PDB entry 8XRV | X-ray diffraction, 2.40 A resolution | chains A and B

== Chain A (and B) ==
Name: GH3 enzyme CcBgl3B
Notes: chain B of this document is another copy of the same molecule, construct and numbering; everything in this record applies to it too
Amino-acid sequence (768 residues; row label = number of the first residue in the row; numbers below 1 keep their minus sign (Gly-2 is residue -2)):
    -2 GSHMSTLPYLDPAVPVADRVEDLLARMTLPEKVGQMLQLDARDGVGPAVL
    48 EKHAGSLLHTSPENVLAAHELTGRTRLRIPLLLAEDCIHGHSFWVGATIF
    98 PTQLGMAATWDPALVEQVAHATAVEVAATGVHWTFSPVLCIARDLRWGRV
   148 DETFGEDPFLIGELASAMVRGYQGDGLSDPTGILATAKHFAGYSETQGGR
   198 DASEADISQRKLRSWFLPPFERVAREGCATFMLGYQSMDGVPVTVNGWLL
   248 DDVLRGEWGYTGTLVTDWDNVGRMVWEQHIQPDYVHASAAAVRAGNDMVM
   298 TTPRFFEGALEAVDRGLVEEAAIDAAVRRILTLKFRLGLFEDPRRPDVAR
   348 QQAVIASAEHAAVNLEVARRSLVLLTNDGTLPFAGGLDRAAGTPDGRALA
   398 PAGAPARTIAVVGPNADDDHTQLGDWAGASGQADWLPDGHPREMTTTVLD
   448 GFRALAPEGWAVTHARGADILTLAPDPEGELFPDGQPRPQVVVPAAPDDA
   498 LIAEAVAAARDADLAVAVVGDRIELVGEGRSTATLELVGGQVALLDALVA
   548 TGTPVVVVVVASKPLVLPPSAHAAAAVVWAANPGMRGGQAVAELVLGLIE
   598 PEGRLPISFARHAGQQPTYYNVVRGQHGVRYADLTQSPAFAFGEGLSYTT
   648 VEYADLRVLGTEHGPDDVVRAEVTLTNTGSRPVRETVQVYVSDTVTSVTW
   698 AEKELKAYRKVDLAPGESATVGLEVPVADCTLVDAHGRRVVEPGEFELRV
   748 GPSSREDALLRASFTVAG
Not modelled in the structure: -2 to 2, 388-389, 476-486, 765 (chain B: -2 to 2, 388-391, 474-486)
Bound ions: Ca2+: Asp690, Val692
Residues lining bound ligands: beta-D-glucopyranose (BGC): Leu55, His56, Asp83, Phe132, Arg146, Lys185, His186, Met229, Tyr232, Asp264, Trp265, Met297, Trp423, Glu525

== Interface between chain A and chain B ==
Pairs across the interface (118):
  Arg143(A) with Gly611(B), hydrogen bond (side chain-backbone); Gln613(B), hydrogen bond (side chain-backbone); Tyr628(B)
  Gln194(A) with Tyr616(B)
  Gly195(A) with Gln613(B); Pro614(B); Tyr628(B), hydrogen bond (backbone-side chain)
  Arg197(A) with Gln612(B), hydrogen bond (side chain-backbone); Gln613(B); Pro614(B), hydrogen bond (side chain-backbone); Gln623(B); Tyr628(B), hydrogen bond; Gln633(B)
  Asp198(A) with Gln623(B); His624(B), hydrogen bond (backbone-backbone)
  Ala199(A) with Gly622(B); Gln623(B); His624(B)
  Glu201(A) with Val620(B); Thr696(B), hydrogen bond
  Asp203(A) with Asp203(B); Lys208(B), salt bridge
  Ser205(A) with Ser205(B); Asp236(B), hydrogen bond
  Arg207(A) with Asp236(B), hydrogen bond (side chain-backbone); Gly237(B)
  Lys208(A) with Asp203(B), salt bridge
  Tyr232(A) with His624(B)
  Ser234(A) with Thr696(B), hydrogen bond
  Asp236(A) with Ser205(B), hydrogen bond; Arg207(B), salt bridge
  Gly237(A) with Arg207(B); Val695(B); Thr696(B), hydrogen bond (backbone-backbone)
  Arg270(A) with His624(B), hydrogen bond
  Glu274(A) with Gly622(B); Gln623(B); His624(B), salt bridge
  Gln275(A) with Thr696(B)
  His276(A) with Arg621(B); Thr691(B); Val692(B); Thr693(B), hydrogen bond (backbone-backbone)
  Ile277(A) with Val692(B); Thr693(B); Ser694(B); Val695(B); Thr696(B)
  Gln278(A) with Val692(B)
  Pro279(A) with Val692(B)
  Val488(A) with Arg627(B)
  Val489(A) with Ala629(B)
  Glu521(A) with Ala629(B)
  Leu522(A) with Ala629(B), hydrophobic
  Gly526(A) with His624(B)
  Ser528(A) with Tyr628(B); Ala629(B), hydrogen bond (backbone-backbone)
  Thr529(A) with Tyr628(B); Asp630(B)
  Ala530(A) with Gly611(B); Tyr628(B); Asp630(B), hydrogen bond (backbone-side chain)
  Thr531(A) with His609(B); Asp630(B), hydrogen bond
  Glu533(A) with His609(B), salt bridge
  His609(A) with Ala530(B); Thr531(B); His609(B)
  Ala610(A) with Gly611(B)
  Gly611(A) with Arg143(B), hydrogen bond (backbone-side chain); Ala530(B); Ala610(B)
  Gln612(A) with Arg197(B), hydrogen bond (backbone-side chain)
  Gln613(A) with Arg143(B), hydrogen bond (backbone-side chain); Gly195(B); Arg197(B)
  Pro614(A) with Gly195(B); Arg197(B), hydrogen bond (backbone-side chain)
  Val620(A) with Glu201(B)
  Gly622(A) with Ala199(B); Glu274(B)
  Gln623(A) with Arg197(B); Asp198(B); Glu274(B)
  His624(A) with Asp198(B), hydrogen bond (backbone-backbone); Ala199(B); Tyr232(B); Arg270(B), hydrogen bond; Glu274(B), salt bridge; Gly526(B)
  Arg627(A) with Val488(B)
  Tyr628(A) with Arg143(B); Gly195(B), hydrogen bond (side chain-backbone); Arg197(B), hydrogen bond; Ser528(B); Thr529(B); Ala530(B)
  Ala629(A) with Val489(B); Glu521(B); Leu522(B); Ser528(B), hydrogen bond (backbone-backbone)
  Asp630(A) with Thr529(B); Ala530(B), hydrogen bond (side chain-backbone); Thr531(B), hydrogen bond; Leu532(B)
  Leu631(A) with Ala530(B), hydrophobic
  Gln633(A) with Arg197(B)
  Thr691(A) with His276(B)
  Val692(A) with His276(B)
  Thr693(A) with His276(B), hydrogen bond (backbone-backbone); Ile277(B)
  Ser694(A) with Ile277(B)
  Val695(A) with Gly237(B); Ile277(B)
  Thr696(A) with Glu201(B), hydrogen bond; Ser234(B), hydrogen bond; Gly237(B), hydrogen bond (backbone-backbone); Ile277(B)
Interface residues without a listed pair, chain A (63 interface residues in all): Ser200, Val238, Arg527, Leu532, Val535, Tyr616, Val619, Arg621, Ala732
Interface residues without a listed pair, chain B (63 interface residues in all): Arg140, Gln194, Ser200, Val238, Gln275, Gln278, Pro279, Arg527, Glu533, Val535, Val619, Leu631

== Summary ==
Chain A and chain B each contribute 63 residues to their interface, with 33 hydrogen bonds and 6 salt bridges.
Among the polar pairs are Asp203(A)-Lys208(B), Asp236(A)-Arg207(B) and Glu274(A)-His624(B). Chain A binds
beta-D-glucopyranose. Asp690(A) and Val692(A) form the Ca2+ site.
Both chains are GH3 enzyme CcBgl3B. Entry 8XRV (The crystal structure of a GH3 enzyme CcBgl3B with glucose)
was determined by X-ray diffraction together with 8XRT, 8XRU and 8XRX from the same study.
